Entry 4X52 (X-ray diffraction, 2.08 A resolution); this record covers chain A.

Chain A:
Name: Zinc finger CCCH-type antiviral protein 1
Source organism: Homo sapiens
Reference sequence: Q7Z2W4 (ZCCHV_HUMAN); residue numbers follow UniProt; this construct covers 726-896
Sequence (173 residues; row label = number of the first residue in the row):
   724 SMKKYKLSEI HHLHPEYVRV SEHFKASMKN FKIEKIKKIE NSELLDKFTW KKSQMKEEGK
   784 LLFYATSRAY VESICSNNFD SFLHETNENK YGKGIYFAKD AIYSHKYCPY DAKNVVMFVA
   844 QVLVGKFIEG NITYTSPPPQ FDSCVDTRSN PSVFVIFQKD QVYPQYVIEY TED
Not modelled in the structure: 724-725
Sequence notes: expression tag (724-725); engineered mutation Asn-810 (His in Q7Z2W4), Tyr-830 (Asn in Q7Z2W4); conflict Ile-851 (Thr in Q7Z2W4)
UniProt features mapped onto this chain:
  - natural variant: Ile-851 (T851I: this construct carries the variant)
What the authors report for this chain:
  - contacts within the chain: Asn-810/Tyr-826 (hydrogen bond), Tyr-826/Tyr-830 (pi stacking)

Overview:
The paper reports contacts within the chain involving Asn-810, Tyr-826 and Tyr-830.
Chain A is Zinc finger CCCH-type antiviral protein 1 (Homo sapiens); the structure, Human PARP13 (ZC3HAV1),
C-Terminal PARP Domain (H810N; N830Y variant), was determined by X-ray diffraction, deposited together with
2X5Y, 3GEY, 3BLJ and 2PQF.
